PDB entry 5GG4 | X-ray diffraction, 3.11 A resolution | chains A and E of the 4 polymer chains in the assembly

== Chain A ==
Molecule: Ubiquitin carboxyl-terminal hydrolase 7
Organism: Homo sapiens
Notes: EC 3.4.19.12
Reference sequence: Q93009 (UBP7_HUMAN); residues 560-890 here = UniProt positions 560-890
Chain sequence (334 residues; each row starts with the number of its first residue):
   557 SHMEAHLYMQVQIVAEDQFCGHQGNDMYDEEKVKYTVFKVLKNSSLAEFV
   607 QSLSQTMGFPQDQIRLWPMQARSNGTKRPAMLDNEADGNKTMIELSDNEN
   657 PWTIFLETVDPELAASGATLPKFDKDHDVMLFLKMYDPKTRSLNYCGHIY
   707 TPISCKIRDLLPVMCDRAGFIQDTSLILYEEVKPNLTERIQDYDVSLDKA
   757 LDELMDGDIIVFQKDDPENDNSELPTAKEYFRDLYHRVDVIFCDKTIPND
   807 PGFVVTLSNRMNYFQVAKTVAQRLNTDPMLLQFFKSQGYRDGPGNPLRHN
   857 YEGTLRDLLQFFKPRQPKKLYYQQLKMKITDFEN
Disordered / not traced: 557-561, 668-674, 882-890
Construct notes: expression tag (557-559)
What the authors report for this chain:
  - mutagenesis - E759A/D762A/D764A: abolished binding to ICP0

== Chain E ==
Molecule: Peptide from E3 ubiquitin-protein ligase RNF169
Notes: EC 6.3.2.-
Reference sequence: Q8NCN4 (RN169_HUMAN); residue numbers follow UniProt; this construct covers 620-632
Chain sequence (13 residues; numbered 620 to 632; the number before each row is that of its first residue):
   620 RGRKRHCKTKHLE
Disordered / not traced: 620, 632
What the authors report for this chain:
  - mutagenesis - K623A/K627A: decreased localization
  - mutagenesis - K623R/K627R: unchanged localization
  - mutagenesis - K623A/K627A: decreased binding to USP7
  - mutagenesis - K623R/K627R: abolished binding to USP7

== Interface between chain A and chain E ==
Pairs across the interface (34; chain A residue first):
  Arg628(A) with Lys627(E)
  Ser629(A) with His630(E), hydrogen bond; Leu631(E), hydrogen bond (backbone-backbone)
  Asn630(A) with Lys627(E); Lys629(E)
  Gly631(A) with Leu631(E)
  Met637(A) with Lys623(E)
  Phe679(A) with Lys623(E)
  Lys681(A) with Lys623(E), hydrogen bond (backbone-side chain)
  Asp684(A) with Lys623(E), hydrogen bond (backbone-side chain)
  Ile709(A) with Gly621(E); Arg622(E); Lys623(E)
  Val738(A) with Lys629(E)
  Lys739(A) with Lys629(E); Leu631(E)
  Leu742(A) with Lys629(E)
  Glu744(A) with Lys629(E), salt bridge
  Asp754(A) with Gly621(E); Arg622(E)
  Asp758(A) with Arg624(E); Lys629(E), salt bridge
  Glu759(A) with Arg624(E); Cys626(E); Lys627(E), hydrogen bond (backbone-side chain); Thr628(E), hydrogen bond (side chain-backbone)
  Leu760(A) with Lys623(E); Arg624(E), hydrogen bond (backbone-backbone)
  Met761(A) with Arg624(E); His625(E); Cys626(E); Lys627(E)
  Asp762(A) with Lys623(E), salt bridge
  Asp764(A) with Lys627(E), salt bridge
Other interface residues (no listed pair), chain A (22 interface residues in all): Asp682, Val685
From the paper, about this interface:
  - pairs named by the authors: Arg628(A)-Lys627(E), Met637(A)-Lys623(E), Lys681(A)-Lys623(E), Asp684(A)-Lys623(E), Asp758(A)-Lys629(E), Glu759(A)-Lys627(E), Glu759(A)-Thr628(E) (hydrogen bond), Met761(A)-Lys627(E), Asp762(A)-Lys623(E) (salt bridge), Asp764(A)-Lys627(E) (salt bridge)
  - interface residues, chain A: Arg628(A), Met637(A), Lys681(A), Asp684(A), Asp758(A), Met761(A)
  - hot spots on chain A (mutagenesis) - E759A: abolished binding to Peptide from E3 ubiquitin-protein ligase RNF169 (chain E)

== Overview ==
Chain A and chain E form an interface of 22 and 11 residues respectively, with 7 hydrogen bonds and 4 salt
bridges. Polar pairs include Glu744(A)-Lys629(E), Asp758(A)-Lys629(E) and Asp762(A)-Lys623(E). The paper
describes contacts between Arg628(A) and Lys627(E), Met637(A) and Lys623(E) and Lys681(A) and Lys623(E) among
others; a hydrogen bond between Glu759(A) and Thr628(E); salt bridges between Asp762(A) and Lys623(E) and
Asp764(A) and Lys627(E). The paper reports that E759A/D762A/D764A of chain A abolish binding to ICP0;
interface residues Arg628(A), Met637(A) and Lys681(A) among others; 4 substitutions were tested in all.
Chain A is Ubiquitin carboxyl-terminal hydrolase 7 (Homo sapiens) and chain E is Peptide from E3
ubiquitin-protein ligase RNF169; the structure, Crystal structure of USP7 with RNF169 peptide, was determined
by X-ray diffraction.
